Entry 6YEW (electron microscopy, 3.20 A resolution); this record covers chains A and C of the 5 polymer chains in the assembly.

# Chain A (and C)
Protein: Insecticidal toxin protein
Source organism: Morganella morganii
Notes: chain C of this document is another copy of the same molecule, construct and numbering; everything in this record applies to it too
Sequence (2469 residues; row label = number of the first residue in the row):
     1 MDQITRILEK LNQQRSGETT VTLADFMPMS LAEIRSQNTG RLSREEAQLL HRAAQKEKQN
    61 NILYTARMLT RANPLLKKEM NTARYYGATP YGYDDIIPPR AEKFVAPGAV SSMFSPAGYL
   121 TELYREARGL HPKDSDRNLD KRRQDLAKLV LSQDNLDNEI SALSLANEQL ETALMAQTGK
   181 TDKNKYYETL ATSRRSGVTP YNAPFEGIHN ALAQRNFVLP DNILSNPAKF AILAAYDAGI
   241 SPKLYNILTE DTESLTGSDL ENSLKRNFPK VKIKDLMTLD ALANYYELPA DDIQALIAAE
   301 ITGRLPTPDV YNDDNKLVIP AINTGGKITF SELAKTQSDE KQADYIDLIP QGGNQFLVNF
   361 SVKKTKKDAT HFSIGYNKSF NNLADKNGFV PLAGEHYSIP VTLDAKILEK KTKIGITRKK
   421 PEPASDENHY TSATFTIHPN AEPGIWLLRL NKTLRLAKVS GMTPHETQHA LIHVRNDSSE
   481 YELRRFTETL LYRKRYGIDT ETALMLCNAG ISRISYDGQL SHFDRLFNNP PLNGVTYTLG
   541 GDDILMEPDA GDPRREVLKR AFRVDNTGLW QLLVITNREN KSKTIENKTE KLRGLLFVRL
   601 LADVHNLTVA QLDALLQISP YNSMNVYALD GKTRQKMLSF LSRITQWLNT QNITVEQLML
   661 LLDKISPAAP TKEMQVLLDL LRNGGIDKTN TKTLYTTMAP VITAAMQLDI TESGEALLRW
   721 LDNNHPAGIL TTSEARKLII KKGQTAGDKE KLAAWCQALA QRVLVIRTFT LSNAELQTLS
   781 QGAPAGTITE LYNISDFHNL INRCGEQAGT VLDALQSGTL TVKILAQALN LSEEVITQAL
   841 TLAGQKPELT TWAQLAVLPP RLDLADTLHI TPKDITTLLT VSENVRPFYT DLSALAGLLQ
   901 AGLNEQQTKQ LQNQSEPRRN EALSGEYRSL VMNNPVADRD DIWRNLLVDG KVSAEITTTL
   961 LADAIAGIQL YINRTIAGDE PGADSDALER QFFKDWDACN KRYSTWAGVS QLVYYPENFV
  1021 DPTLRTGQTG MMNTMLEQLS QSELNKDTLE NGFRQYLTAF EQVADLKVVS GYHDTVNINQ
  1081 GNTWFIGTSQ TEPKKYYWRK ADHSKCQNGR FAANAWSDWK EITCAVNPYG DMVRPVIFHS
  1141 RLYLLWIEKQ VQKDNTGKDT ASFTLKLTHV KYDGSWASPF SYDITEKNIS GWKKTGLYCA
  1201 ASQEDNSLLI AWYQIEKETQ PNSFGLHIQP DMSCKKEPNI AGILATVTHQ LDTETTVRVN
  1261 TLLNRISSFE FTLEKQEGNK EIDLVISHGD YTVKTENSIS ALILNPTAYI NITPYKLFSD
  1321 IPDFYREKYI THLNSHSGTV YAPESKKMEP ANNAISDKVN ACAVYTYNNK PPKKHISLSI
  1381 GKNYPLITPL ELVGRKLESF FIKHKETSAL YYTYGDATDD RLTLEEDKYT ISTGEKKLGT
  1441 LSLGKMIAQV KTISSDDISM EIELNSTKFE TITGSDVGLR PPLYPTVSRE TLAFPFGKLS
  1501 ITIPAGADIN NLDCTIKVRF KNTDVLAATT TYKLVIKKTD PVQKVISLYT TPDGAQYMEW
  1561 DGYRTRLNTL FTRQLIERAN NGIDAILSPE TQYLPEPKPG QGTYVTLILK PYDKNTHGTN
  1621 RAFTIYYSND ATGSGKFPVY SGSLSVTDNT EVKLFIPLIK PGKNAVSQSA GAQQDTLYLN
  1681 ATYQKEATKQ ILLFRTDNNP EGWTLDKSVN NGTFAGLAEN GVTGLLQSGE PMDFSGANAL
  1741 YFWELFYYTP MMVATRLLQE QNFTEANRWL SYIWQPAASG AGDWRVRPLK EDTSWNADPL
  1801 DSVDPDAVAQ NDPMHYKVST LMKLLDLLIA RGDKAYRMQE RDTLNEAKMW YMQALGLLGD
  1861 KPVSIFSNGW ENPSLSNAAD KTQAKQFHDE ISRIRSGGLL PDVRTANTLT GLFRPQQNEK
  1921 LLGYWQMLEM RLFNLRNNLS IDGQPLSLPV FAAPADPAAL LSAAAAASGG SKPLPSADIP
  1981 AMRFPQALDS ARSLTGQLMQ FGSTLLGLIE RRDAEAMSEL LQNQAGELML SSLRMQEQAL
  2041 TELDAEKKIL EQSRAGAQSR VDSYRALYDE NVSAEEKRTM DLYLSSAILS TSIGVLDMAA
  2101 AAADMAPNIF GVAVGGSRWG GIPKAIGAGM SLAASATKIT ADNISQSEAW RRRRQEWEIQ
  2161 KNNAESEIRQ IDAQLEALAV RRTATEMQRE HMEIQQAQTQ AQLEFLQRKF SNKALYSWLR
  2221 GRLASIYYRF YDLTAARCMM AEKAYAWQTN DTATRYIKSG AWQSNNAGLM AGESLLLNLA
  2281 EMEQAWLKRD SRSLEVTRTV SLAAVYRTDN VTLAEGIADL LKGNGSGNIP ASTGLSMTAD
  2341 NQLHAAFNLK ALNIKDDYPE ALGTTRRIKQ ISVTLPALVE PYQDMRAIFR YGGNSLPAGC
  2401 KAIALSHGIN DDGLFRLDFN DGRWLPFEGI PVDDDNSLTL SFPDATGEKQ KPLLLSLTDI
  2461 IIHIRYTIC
Not modelled in the structure: 1-20, 81-99, 1323-1446, 1662-1673, 1904-1905, 2331-2337

# Interface between chain A and chain C
Contacting residue pairs (35):
  Lys-672(A) with Ser-1968(C)
  Val-676(A) with Gly-1969(C); Asn-2265(C)
  Asp-679(A) with Ser-1971(C), hydrogen bond
  Leu-680(A) with Gln-2263(C)
  Asn-683(A) with Ser-2259(C); Gly-2260(C)
  Gly-684(A) with Lys-2258(C), hydrogen bond (backbone-side chain)
  Met-2080(A) with Gln-1041(C); Glu-1043(C)
  Leu-2084(A) with Gln-1038(C); Gln-1041(C); Thr-1048(C)
  Ile-2088(A) with Gln-1055(C)
  Thr-2091(A) with Gln-1055(C)
  Met-2098(A) with Pro-1093(C), hydrophobic
  Ala-2102(A) with Pro-1093(C), hydrophobic
  Gly-2111(A) with Lys-1153(C)
  Val-2112(A) with Lys-1153(C), hydrogen bond (backbone-side chain)
  Val-2114(A) with Lys-1153(C)
  Trp-2119(A) with Gln-1150(C)
  Ile-2122(A) with Ala-1125(C), hydrophobic
  Pro-2123(A) with Ala-1125(C), hydrophobic
  Ile-2126(A) with Thr-1123(C); Cys-1124(C); Ala-1125(C), hydrophobic
  Met-2130(A) with Thr-1123(C)
  Thr-2140(A) with Glu-1037(C)
  Asn-2143(A) with Gln-1041(C), hydrogen bond
  Ile-2144(A) with Glu-1037(C); Ser-1040(C)
  Ser-2147(A) with Ser-1040(C); Gln-1041(C); Ser-1042(C)
  Arg-2151(A) with Glu-1760(C)
Interface residues without a listed pair, chain A (29 interface residues in all): Glu-673, Ile-686, Lys-2077, Asp-2081
Interface residues without a listed pair, chain C (25 interface residues in all): Asn-1045, Ala-1966

# In short
Chain A and chain C form an interface of 29 and 25 residues respectively, with 4 hydrogen bonds. Polar
contacts include Asp-679(A)/Ser-1971(C), Gly-684(A)/Lys-2258(C) and Val-2112(A)/Lys-1153(C).
Both chains are Insecticidal toxin protein (Morganella morganii). Entry 6YEW (Morganella morganii TcdA4 in
complex with porcine mucosa heparin) was determined by electron microscopy, deposited together with 6YEY.
